PDB entry 5Y60 | electron microscopy, 7.50 A resolution (low resolution: residue-level contacts below are approximate; hydrogen-bond / salt-bridge calls are withheld) | chains U and V of the 26 polymer chains in the assembly

Chain U (and V):
Molecule: V-type ATP synthase, subunit K
From: Thermus thermophilus HB8
Notes: chain V of this document is another copy of the same molecule, construct and numbering; everything in this record applies to it too
UniProtKB: Q5SIT7 (Q5SIT7_THET8); residues -18 to 80 here correspond to UniProt positions 1-99 (UniProt number = residue number + 19)
Chain sequence (99 residues; row label = number of the first residue in the row; numbers below 1 keep their minus sign (Met-18 is residue -18)):
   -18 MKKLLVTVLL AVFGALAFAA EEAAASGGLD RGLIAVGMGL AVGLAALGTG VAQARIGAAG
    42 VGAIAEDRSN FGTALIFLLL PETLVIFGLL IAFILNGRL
Unresolved in the structure: -18 to 4

Chain U / chain V interface:
Residue-residue contacts - 10 pairs, chain U then chain V:
  Ala5(U) - Ala5(V)
  Gly9(U) - Ala6(V)
  Gly9(U) - Ser7(V)
  Leu10(U) - Ser7(V)
  Leu10(U) - Gly8(V)
  Asp11(U) - Ser7(V)
  Ala22(U) - Gly20(V)
  Gly29(U) - Gly31(V)
  Ala33(U) - Ala35(V)
  Leu80(U) - Ala5(V)
Other interface residues (no listed pair), chain U (14 interface residues in all): Arg12, Gly18, Leu21, Val32, Arg36, Ile37
Other interface residues (no listed pair), chain V (10 interface residues in all): Gly24, Ala27, Ala39

Overview:
14 residues of chain U face 10 of chain V across their interface.
Both chains are V-type ATP synthase, subunit K (Thermus thermophilus HB8). Entry 5Y60 (V/A-type
ATPase/synthase from Thermus thermophilus, rotational state 3) was determined by electron microscopy together
with 5Y5Y, 5Y5X and 5Y5Z from the same study.
